6AH3 - chains A and I of the 12 polymer chains in the assembly; structure by electron microscopy, 3.48 A resolution.

# Chain A
Molecule: Ribonuclease P RNA
From: Saccharomyces cerevisiae (strain ATCC 204508 / S288c)
Sequence (369 nucleotides; each row starts with the number of its first residue):
     1 GUGGAACAGU GGUAAUUCCU ACGAUUAAGA AACCUGUUUA CAGAAGGAUC CCCACCUAUG
    61 GGCGGGUUAU CAGAUAUUAU CAGGUGGGAA AUUCGGUGGA ACACAGUGGA GCCUUGUCCU
   121 CCGGGUUAAU GUCGCUUUUG GCAUUGGCCC CUGCUCCUGA GAGAAGAAAU AUACUGGGGA
   181 ACCAGUCUUU ACCGACCGUU GUUAUCAGAA AUUCACGGAG UUCGGCCUAG GUCGGACUCC
   241 GAUGGGAACG GCAACGGUUG UUCCGUUUGA CUUGUCGCCC GCUACGGCGU GAGCGUCAAG
   301 GUCUGUUGAG UGCAAUCGUA GGACGUCAUU AGUGGCGAAC CCGAUACCGA UUACUGCUGC
   361 UGUUCCAGC
Bound ions: Mg2+ site 1: A91, U92, U93 (shared with 1 residue of chain T); Mg2+ site 2: A91, G343, A344 (shared with 2 residues of chain T)

# Chain I
Name: Ribonuclease P/MRP protein subunit RPP1
From: Saccharomyces cerevisiae (strain ATCC 204508 / S288c)
Notes: EC 3.1.26.5
UniProtKB: P38786 (RPP1_YEAST); residue numbers follow UniProt; this construct covers 1-293
Sequence (293 residues; numbered 1 to 293; the number before each row is that of its first residue):
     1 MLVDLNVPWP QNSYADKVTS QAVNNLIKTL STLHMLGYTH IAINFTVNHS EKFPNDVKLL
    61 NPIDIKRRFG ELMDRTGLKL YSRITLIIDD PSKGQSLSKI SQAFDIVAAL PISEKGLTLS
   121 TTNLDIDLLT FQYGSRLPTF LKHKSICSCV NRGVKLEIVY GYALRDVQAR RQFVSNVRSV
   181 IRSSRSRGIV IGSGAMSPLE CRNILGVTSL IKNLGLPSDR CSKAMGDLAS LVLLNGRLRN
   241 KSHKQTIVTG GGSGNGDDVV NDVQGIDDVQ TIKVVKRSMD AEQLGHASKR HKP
Disordered / not traced: 243-293

# Interface between chain A and chain I
Residue-residue contacts (16):
  A21(A) - Asp219(I)  base contact
  C22(A) - Asp219(I)  base contact
  C22(A) - Lys223(I)  sugar contact
  G23(A) - Ser222(I)  sugar contact
  A24(A) - Met1(I)  hydrogen bond to the phosphate
  A24(A) - Leu2(I)  sugar contact
  A24(A) - Asn203(I)  base contact
  A24(A) - Ile204(I)  base contact
  U25(A) - Met1(I)  hydrogen bond to the phosphate
  A27(A) - Met35(I)  base contact
  G318(A) - Lys212(I)  sugar contact
  G318(A) - Ser218(I)  hydrogen bond to the base
  G318(A) - Asp219(I)  base contact
  U319(A) - Pro217(I)  sugar contact
  U319(A) - Asp219(I)  base contact
  A320(A) - Arg220(I)  hydrogen bond to the sugar

# Overview
Chain A and chain I form an interface of 9 and 12 residues respectively, with 4 hydrogen bonds. Polar contacts
include G318(A)-Ser218(I), A320(A)-Arg220(I) and A24(A)-Met1(I). The Mg2+ site 1 is built by A91(A), U92(A)
and U93(A). A91(A), G343(A) and A344(A) form the Mg2+ site 2.
Chain A is Ribonuclease P RNA and chain I is Ribonuclease P/MRP protein subunit RPP1, both from Saccharomyces
cerevisiae (strain ATCC 204508 / S288c); the structure, Cryo-EM structure of yeast Ribonuclease P with
pre-tRNA substrate, was determined by electron microscopy, deposited together with 6AGB.
